Entry 3I6A (X-ray diffraction, 1.98 A resolution); this record covers chains A and B.

[Chain A (and B)]
Molecule: Glutathione S-transferase A1
From: Homo sapiens
Notes: EC 2.5.1.18; chain B of this document is another copy of the same molecule, construct and numbering; everything in this record applies to it too
Reference sequence: P08263 (GSTA1_HUMAN); residue numbers follow UniProt; this construct covers 1-222
Sequence (222 residues; each row starts with the number of its first residue):
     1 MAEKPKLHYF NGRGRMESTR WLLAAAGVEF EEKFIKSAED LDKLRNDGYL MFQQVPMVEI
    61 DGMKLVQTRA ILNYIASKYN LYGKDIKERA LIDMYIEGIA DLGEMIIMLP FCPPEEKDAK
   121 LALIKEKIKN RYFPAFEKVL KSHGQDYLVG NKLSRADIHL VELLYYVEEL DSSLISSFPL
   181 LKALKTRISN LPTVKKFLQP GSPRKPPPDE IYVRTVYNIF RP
Disordered / not traced: 1, 221-222 (chain B: 1)
Construct notes: engineered mutation Gly-12 (Ala in P08263), Ile-107 (Leu in P08263), Met-108 (Leu in P08263), Phe-111 (Val in P08263), Pro-208 (Met in P08263), Ile-211 (Lys in P08263), Tyr-212 (Ser in P08263), Val-213 (Leu in P08263), Arg-214 (Glu in P08263), Thr-215 (Glu in P08263), Val-216 (Ala in P08263), Tyr-217 (Arg in P08263), Asn-218 (Lys in P08263), Pro-222 (Phe in P08263)
Small-molecule neighbours:
  - glutathione (GSH), molecule 1: Tyr-9, Phe-10, Arg-15, Arg-45, Gln-53, Gln-54, Val-55, Pro-56, Gln-67, Thr-68, Phe-220
  - glutathione (GSH), molecule 2: Asp-101, Lys-127, Arg-131
Curated features (UniProtKB/Swiss-Prot):
  - binding site (glutathione): Tyr-9, Arg-45, Gln-54, Val-55, Gln-67, Thr-68
  - modified residue: Met-1 (N-acetylmethionine), Ala-2 (N-acetylalanine), Lys-4 (N6-succinyllysine)
  - mutagenesis: Tyr-9 (Y9F: Decreased isomerase activity), Ile-71 (I71A/V: No significant effect on enzyme activity. Reduces protein stability)
From the paper describing this entry:
  - binding site for glutathione: Tyr-9, Arg-45, Gln-67
  - self-association interface (contacts with another copy of this molecule); pairs are residue here / residue on that copy: Gln-53/Arg-131
  - conformationally variable residues (side-chain flip): Phe-10, Gln-53, Met-108, Tyr-166
  - contacts within the chain: Phe-111/Tyr-217 (pi stacking), Glu-162/Tyr-166, Tyr-166/Leu-170, Ile-106/Tyr-166

[Interface between chain A and chain B]
Pairs across the interface - 64 pairs, chain A then chain B:
  Met-51(A) with Met-94(B), hydrophobic; Tyr-95(B), hydrophobic; Ala-135(B); Phe-136(B), hydrophobic; Val-139(B), hydrophobic
  Phe-52(A) with Met-94(B); Tyr-95(B); Gly-98(B); Arg-131(B), hydrogen bond (backbone-side chain); Tyr-132(B), hydrophobic; Ala-135(B), hydrophobic; Phe-136(B), hydrophobic
  Gln-53(A) with Asn-130(B); Arg-131(B), hydrogen bond
  Gln-54(A) with Arg-131(B)
  Asp-61(A) with Lys-87(B), hydrogen bond (backbone-side chain)
  Met-63(A) with Ala-90(B), hydrophobic
  Lys-64(A) with Met-94(B)
  Leu-65(A) with Ala-90(B), hydrophobic
  Val-66(A) with Met-94(B), hydrophobic
  Gln-67(A) with Met-94(B); Glu-97(B); Gly-98(B); Asp-101(B), hydrogen bond
  Arg-69(A) with Arg-69(B); Glu-97(B), salt bridge
  Ala-70(A) with Ala-90(B); Asp-93(B); Met-94(B)
  Asn-73(A) with Tyr-82(B); Asp-93(B), hydrogen bond
  Tyr-74(A) with Ile-86(B), hydrophobic; Ala-90(B), hydrophobic
  Ser-77(A) with Ile-86(B); Arg-89(B), hydrogen bond
  Lys-78(A) with Ile-86(B)
  Tyr-82(A) with Asn-73(B)
  Ile-86(A) with Tyr-74(B), hydrophobic; Ser-77(B); Lys-78(B)
  Lys-87(A) with Asp-61(B)
  Arg-89(A) with Ser-77(B), hydrogen bond
  Ala-90(A) with Leu-65(B), hydrophobic
  Asp-93(A) with Ala-70(B); Asn-73(B), hydrogen bond
  Met-94(A) with Met-51(B), hydrophobic; Phe-52(B); Lys-64(B); Val-66(B), hydrogen bond (side chain-backbone); Gln-67(B); Ala-70(B)
  Tyr-95(A) with Met-51(B), hydrophobic
  Glu-97(A) with Gln-67(B); Arg-69(B), salt bridge
  Gly-98(A) with Phe-52(B); Gln-67(B)
  Asp-101(A) with Gln-67(B), hydrogen bond
  Arg-131(A) with Phe-52(B), hydrogen bond (side chain-backbone); Gln-53(B); Gln-54(B)
  Tyr-132(A) with Phe-52(B), hydrophobic
  Ala-135(A) with Met-51(B); Phe-52(B), hydrophobic
  Phe-136(A) with Phe-52(B), hydrophobic
Also at the interface, not in a pair above, chain A (33 interface residues in all): Arg-45, Val-139
Also at the interface, not in a pair above, chain B (34 interface residues in all): Arg-45, Met-63

[Overview]
33 residues of chain A face 34 of chain B across their interface; the contacts include 11 hydrogen bonds and 2
salt bridges. Among the polar pairs are Arg-69(A)/Glu-97(B), Phe-52(A)/Arg-131(B) and Gln-53(A)/Arg-131(B).
The paper reports a binding site for glutathione at Tyr-9(A), Arg-45(A) and Gln-67(A); conformational
variability at Phe-10(A), Gln-53(A) and Met-108(A) among others.
Both chains are Glutathione S-transferase A1 (Homo sapiens). Entry 3I6A (Human GST A1-1 GIMF mutant with
Glutathione) was determined by X-ray diffraction, deposited together with 3I69.
